PDB entry 7H2J | X-ray diffraction, 1.76 A resolution | chains A and B

== Chain A ==
Protein: Serine protease subunit NS2B
Organism: Zika virus
Reference sequence: Q32ZE1 (POLG_ZIKV); residues 46-89 here correspond to UniProt positions 1414-1457 (UniProt number = residue number + 1368)
Sequence (46 residues; numbered 44 to 89; the number before each row is that of its first residue):
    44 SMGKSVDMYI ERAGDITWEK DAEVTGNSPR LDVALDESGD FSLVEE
Not modelled in the structure: 44-49, 89
Construct notes: expression tag (44-45)

== Chain B ==
Protein: Serine protease NS3
Organism: Zika virus
Notes: EC 3.4.21.91, 3.6.1.15, 3.6.4.13
Reference sequence: Q32ZE1 (POLG_ZIKV); residues 11-177 here correspond to UniProt positions 1509-1675 (UniProt number = residue number + 1498)
Sequence (168 residues; row label = number of the first residue in the row):
    10 MKEVKKGETT DGVYRVMTRR LLGSTQVGVG VMQEGVFHTM WHVTKGAALR SGEGRLDPYW
    70 GDVKQDLVSY CGPWKLDAAW DGLSEVQLLA VPPGERAKNI QTLPGIFKTK DGDIGAVALD
   130 YPAGTSGSPI LDKCGRVIGL YGNGVVIKNG SYVSAITQGK REEETPVE
Not modelled in the structure: 10-15, 172-177
Construct notes: initiating methionine (10); conflict Lys107 (Arg1605 in Q32ZE1)
Ligand contacts: Z1787627869 (K07; 5-chloro-N-methyl-N-{[(3R)-oxolan-3-yl]methyl}pyrimidin-4-amine): Asp129, Tyr130, Pro131, Ala132, Ser135, Tyr150, Gly151, Tyr161

== How chain A and chain B interact ==
Residue-residue contacts (100; chain A residue first):
  Asp50(A) - Thr27(B)
  Asp50(A) - Arg28(B)
  Asp50(A) - Ala57(B)
  Met51(A) - Met26(B)
  Met51(A) - Val36(B)  hydrophobic
  Met51(A) - Val52(B)
  Met51(A) - Thr53(B)
  Met51(A) - Leu58(B)
  Met51(A) - Arg59(B)  hydrogen bond (backbone-backbone)
  Tyr52(A) - Arg24(B)
  Tyr52(A) - Val25(B)
  Tyr52(A) - Met26(B)  hydrogen bond (backbone-backbone)
  Tyr52(A) - Arg28(B)  hydrogen bond
  Tyr52(A) - Ser33(B)
  Tyr52(A) - Arg59(B)
  Ile53(A) - Tyr23(B)  hydrophobic
  Ile53(A) - Arg24(B)
  Ile53(A) - Met41(B)  hydrophobic
  Ile53(A) - Phe46(B)  hydrophobic
  Ile53(A) - Arg59(B)  hydrogen bond (backbone-backbone)
  Ile53(A) - Ser60(B)
  Ile53(A) - Leu65(B)  hydrophobic
  Glu54(A) - Tyr23(B)
  Glu54(A) - Arg24(B)  hydrogen bond (backbone-backbone)
  Arg55(A) - Glu17(B)
  Arg55(A) - Asp20(B)  hydrogen bond (side chain-backbone)
  Arg55(A) - Val22(B)
  Arg55(A) - Tyr23(B)
  Ala56(A) - Val22(B)  hydrogen bond (backbone-backbone)
  Ala56(A) - Tyr23(B)
  Ala56(A) - Val100(B)  hydrophobic
  Ala56(A) - Ala106(B)
  Gly57(A) - Gly21(B)
  Gly57(A) - Val22(B)  hydrogen bond (backbone-backbone)
  Asp58(A) - Leu98(B)
  Ile59(A) - Gly21(B)
  Ile59(A) - Val22(B)
  Ile59(A) - Val40(B)  hydrophobic
  Ile59(A) - Leu98(B)  hydrophobic
  Ile59(A) - Leu140(B)  hydrophobic
  Ile59(A) - Gly144(B)
  Ile59(A) - Val146(B)  hydrophobic
  Thr60(A) - Asn108(B)  hydrogen bond (backbone-side chain)
  Thr60(A) - Leu140(B)
  Trp61(A) - Glu94(B)
  Trp61(A) - Val95(B)
  Trp61(A) - Gln96(B)
  Trp61(A) - Gln110(B)
  Trp61(A) - Leu140(B)
  Trp61(A) - Asp141(B)
  Trp61(A) - Lys142(B)
  Glu62(A) - Gln96(B)  hydrogen bond (backbone-side chain)
  Glu62(A) - Asn108(B)
  Ala65(A) - Gln96(B)
  Ala65(A) - Asn108(B)
  Glu66(A) - Ile109(B)
  Glu66(A) - Gln110(B)  hydrogen bond (backbone-backbone)
  Val67(A) - Glu94(B)
  Val67(A) - Gln110(B)
  Thr68(A) - Ile109(B)
  Thr68(A) - Gln110(B)  hydrogen bond (backbone-backbone)
  Thr68(A) - Thr111(B)  hydrogen bond (backbone-side chain)
  Thr68(A) - Leu128(B)
  Gly69(A) - Thr111(B)
  Gly69(A) - Ala127(B)
  Asn70(A) - Leu112(B)
  Asn70(A) - Ala127(B)
  Ser71(A) - Leu112(B)  hydrogen bond (side chain-backbone)
  Ser71(A) - Pro113(B)
  Ser71(A) - Gly114(B)
  Pro72(A) - Gly114(B)
  Pro72(A) - Ile115(B)  hydrogen bond (backbone-backbone)
  Pro72(A) - Ala127(B)
  Arg73(A) - Ile115(B)
  Arg73(A) - Lys117(B)
  Leu74(A) - Ile115(B)  hydrogen bond (backbone-backbone)
  Leu74(A) - Phe116(B)
  Leu74(A) - Lys117(B)  hydrogen bond (backbone-backbone)
  Leu74(A) - Ile156(B)  hydrophobic
  Asp75(A) - Lys117(B)
  Val76(A) - Phe116(B)  hydrophobic
  Val76(A) - Lys117(B)  hydrogen bond (backbone-backbone)
  Val76(A) - Thr118(B)
  Leu78(A) - Lys73(B)
  Asp79(A) - Lys73(B)
  Glu80(A) - Lys73(B)
  Ser81(A) - Val72(B)
  Gly82(A) - Val72(B)
  Gly82(A) - Lys73(B)
  Gly82(A) - Asn152(B)  hydrogen bond (backbone-side chain)
  Phe84(A) - Phe116(B)  hydrophobic
  Phe84(A) - Asn152(B)
  Phe84(A) - Gly153(B)
  Phe84(A) - Val154(B)
  Phe84(A) - Ala164(B)  hydrophobic
  Ser85(A) - Val154(B)
  Leu86(A) - Val154(B)  hydrophobic
  Leu86(A) - Val155(B)
  Leu86(A) - Ile156(B)  hydrophobic
  Glu88(A) - Lys157(B)
Also at the interface, not in a pair above, chain B (59 interface residues in all): Thr19, Ile123, Pro138, Val162

== In short ==
Chain A and chain B form an interface of 34 and 59 residues respectively, with 19 hydrogen bonds. Polar
contacts include Tyr52(A)-Arg28(B), Arg55(A)-Asp20(B) and Thr60(A)-Asn108(B). Chain B binds Z1787627869.
Chain A is Serine protease subunit NS2B and chain B is Serine protease NS3, both from Zika virus; the
structure, PanDDA analysis group deposition -- Crystal Structure of ZIKV NS2B-NS3 protease in complex with
Z1787627869, was determined by X-ray diffraction.
